9GFB - chains K and M of the 20 polymer chains in the assembly; structure by electron microscopy, 3.55 A resolution.

[Chain K]
Molecule: Nucleosomal DNA strand 1
Sequence (152 nucleotides; row label = number of the first residue in the row; numbers below 1 keep their minus sign (DC-70 is residue -70)):
   -70 CAATATCCCG AGTACATGCA CAGGATGTAT ATATCTGACA CGTGCCTGGA GACTAGGGAG
   -10 TAATCCCCTT GGCGGTTAAA ACGCGGGGGA CAGCGCGTAC GTGCGTTTAA GCGGTGCTAG
    50 AGCTGTCTAC GACCAATTGA GCGGCCTCGG CA
Unresolved in the structure: -70 to -58

[Chain M]
Name: Histone H3.1
From: Homo sapiens
Reference sequence: P68431 (H31_HUMAN); residues 0-135 here correspond to UniProt positions 1-136 (UniProt number = residue number + 1)
Chain sequence (136 residues; row label = number of the first residue in the row; numbering starts at 0):
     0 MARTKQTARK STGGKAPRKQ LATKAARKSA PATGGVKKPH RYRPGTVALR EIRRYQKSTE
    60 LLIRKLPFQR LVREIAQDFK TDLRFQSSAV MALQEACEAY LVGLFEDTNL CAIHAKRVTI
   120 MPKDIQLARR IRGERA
Unresolved in the structure: 0-42
Curated features (UniProtKB/Swiss-Prot):
  - modified residue: Arg2 (Asymmetric dimethylarginine), Thr3 (Phosphothreonine), Lys4 (Allysine), Gln5 (5-glutamyl dopamine), Thr6 (Phosphothreonine), Arg8 (Citrulline), Lys9 (N6,N6,N6-trimethyllysine), Ser10 (ADP-ribosylserine), Thr11 (Phosphothreonine), Lys14 (N6-(2-hydroxyisobutyryl)lysine), Arg17 (Asymmetric dimethylarginine), Lys18 (N6-(2-hydroxyisobutyryl)lysine), Lys23 (N6-(2-hydroxyisobutyryl)lysine), Arg26 (Citrulline), Lys27 (N6,N6,N6-trimethyllysine), Ser28 (ADP-ribosylserine), Lys36 (N6,N6,N6-trimethyllysine), Lys37 (N6-methyllysine), Tyr41 (Phosphotyrosine), Lys56 (N6,N6,N6-trimethyllysine) and 8 more in UniProt
  - lipidation: Lys18 (N6-decanoyllysine)

[Chain K / chain M interface]
Residue-residue contacts (17):
  DT-24(K) - Phe84(M)  phosphate contact
  DT-24(K) - Gln85(M)  hydrogen bond to the phosphate
  DT-24(K) - Ser86(M)  hydrogen bond to the phosphate
  DG-23(K) - Arg72(M)  salt bridge to the phosphate
  DG-23(K) - Arg83(M)  phosphate contact
  DG-23(K) - Phe84(M)  hydrogen bond to the phosphate
  DG-14(K) - Arg63(M)  hydrogen bond to the phosphate
  DG-13(K) - Arg63(M)  salt bridge to the phosphate
  DC-6(K) - Pro43(M)  phosphate contact
  DC-5(K) - Pro43(M)  phosphate contact
  DC-4(K) - Thr118(M)  hydrogen bond to the phosphate
  DC-3(K) - Arg116(M)  phosphate contact
  DC-3(K) - Val117(M)  hydrogen bond to the phosphate
  DC-3(K) - Thr118(M)  hydrogen bond to the phosphate
  DC-3(K) - Met120(M)  phosphate contact
  DT-2(K) - Arg116(M)  salt bridge to the phosphate
  DT-2(K) - Lys122(M)  salt bridge to the phosphate

[Summary]
The interface between chain K and chain M involves 9 residues on one side and 12 on the other; the contacts
include 7 hydrogen bonds and 4 salt bridges. Among the polar pairs are DT-24(K)-Gln85(M), DT-24(K)-Ser86(M)
and DG-23(K)-Phe84(M).
Here chain K is Nucleosomal DNA strand 1 and chain M is Histone H3.1 (Homo sapiens). Entry 9GFB (CryoEM
structure of the human INO80 core-nucleosome complex state N-7) was determined by electron microscopy.
